PDB entry 3ETL | X-ray diffraction, 2.40 A resolution | chain A

Chain A:
Name: DNA repair and recombination protein radA
Source organism: Methanococcus maripaludis
UniProtKB: Q977P5 (RADA_METMP); residues 1-322 here = UniProt positions 1-322
Sequence (322 residues; numbered 1 to 322; the number before each row is that of its first residue):
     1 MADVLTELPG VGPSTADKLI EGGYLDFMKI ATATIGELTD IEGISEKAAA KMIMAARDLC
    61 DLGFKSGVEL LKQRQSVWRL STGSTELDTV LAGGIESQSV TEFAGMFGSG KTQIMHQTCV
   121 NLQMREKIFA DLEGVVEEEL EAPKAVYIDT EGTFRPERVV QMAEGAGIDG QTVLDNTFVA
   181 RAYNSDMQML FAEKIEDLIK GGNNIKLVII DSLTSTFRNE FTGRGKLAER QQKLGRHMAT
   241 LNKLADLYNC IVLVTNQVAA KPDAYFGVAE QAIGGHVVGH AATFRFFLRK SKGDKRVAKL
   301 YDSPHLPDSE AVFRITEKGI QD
Not modelled in the structure: 1, 260-278
Differences from the reference sequence: engineered mutation M124 (Ile in Q977P5)
From the paper describing this entry:
  - conformationally variable residues (order/disorder transition): A260 to V278

Summary:
The paper reports conformational variability at A260.
Chain A is DNA repair and recombination protein radA (Methanococcus maripaludis); the structure, RadA
recombinase from Methanococcus maripaludis in complex with AMPPNP, was determined by X-ray diffraction,
deposited together with 3EW9 and 3EWA.
